4P7D - chains A and B of the 4 polymer chains in the assembly; structure by X-ray diffraction, 2.78 A resolution.

Chain A (and B):
Protein: Antitoxin HicB3
From: Yersinia pestis
Notes: chain B of this document is another copy of the same molecule, construct and numbering; everything in this record applies to it too
Reference sequence: Q0WBS6 (Q0WBS6_YERPE); residues 1-135 here = UniProt positions 1-135
Chain sequence (143 residues; each row starts with the number of its first residue):
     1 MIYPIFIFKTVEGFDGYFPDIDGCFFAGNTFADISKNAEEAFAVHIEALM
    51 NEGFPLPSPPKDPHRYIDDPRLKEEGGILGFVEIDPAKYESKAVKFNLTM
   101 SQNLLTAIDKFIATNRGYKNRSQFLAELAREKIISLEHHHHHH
Disordered / not traced: 136-143 (chain B: 138-143)
Construct notes: expression tag (136-143)
Modified / non-standard residues: Mse1 (selenomethionine; parent Met); Mse50 (selenomethionine; parent Met); Mse100 (selenomethionine; parent Met)
What the authors report for this chain:
  - self-association interface (contacts with another copy of this molecule): F31, Y66, I78, F81

Interface between chain A and chain B:
Pairs across the interface (90; chain A residue first):
  K36(A) - T114(B)
  N37(A) - T114(B)
  E39(A) - K110(B)  salt bridge
  E40(A) - K110(B)
  E40(A) - F111(B)
  E40(A) - T114(B)
  A43(A) - A107(B)
  I46(A) - N103(B)
  E47(A) - N103(B)  hydrogen bond
  Mse50(A) - N103(B)
  A87(A) - Q102(B)
  K88(A) - Q102(B)
  K88(A) - N103(B)
  K88(A) - T106(B)  hydrogen bond (backbone-side chain)
  Y89(A) - N103(B)
  Y89(A) - T106(B)
  Y89(A) - K110(B)
  E90(A) - Q102(B)
  E90(A) - N103(B)  hydrogen bond (backbone-backbone)
  S91(A) - S101(B)
  K92(A) - S101(B)
  K92(A) - Q102(B)  hydrogen bond (backbone-backbone)
  A93(A) - T99(B)
  A93(A) - Mse100(B)
  V94(A) - T99(B)
  V94(A) - Mse100(B)  hydrogen bond (backbone-backbone)
  V94(A) - S101(B)
  V94(A) - Q102(B)
  V94(A) - L105(B)  hydrophobic
  K95(A) - N97(B)
  K95(A) - L98(B)
  F96(A) - F96(B)
  F96(A) - N97(B)
  F96(A) - L98(B)  hydrogen bond (backbone-backbone)
  F96(A) - Mse100(B)  hydrophobic
  F96(A) - L105(B)  hydrophobic
  N97(A) - K95(B)
  N97(A) - F96(B)  hydrogen bond (side chain-backbone)
  N97(A) - N97(B)  hydrogen bond
  L98(A) - V94(B)
  L98(A) - K95(B)
  L98(A) - F96(B)  hydrogen bond (backbone-backbone)
  L98(A) - L98(B)  hydrophobic
  L98(A) - R121(B)
  L98(A) - S122(B)
  L98(A) - L125(B)  hydrophobic
  T99(A) - A93(B)
  T99(A) - V94(B)
  T99(A) - K95(B)  hydrogen bond
  T99(A) - S122(B)  hydrogen bond (backbone-side chain)
  Mse100(A) - A93(B)
  Mse100(A) - V94(B)  hydrogen bond (backbone-backbone)
  Mse100(A) - F96(B)  hydrophobic
  S101(A) - E90(B)  hydrogen bond
  S101(A) - K92(B)
  Q102(A) - K92(B)  hydrogen bond (backbone-backbone)
  Q102(A) - V94(B)
  N103(A) - Mse50(B)
  N103(A) - G53(B)
  N103(A) - F54(B)  hydrogen bond (side chain-backbone)
  N103(A) - E90(B)
  N103(A) - S91(B)  hydrogen bond
  L104(A) - A126(B)  hydrophobic
  L105(A) - V94(B)  hydrophobic
  L105(A) - F96(B)  hydrophobic
  A107(A) - P55(B)  hydrophobic
  A107(A) - I133(B)
  I108(A) - A129(B)  hydrophobic
  I108(A) - I133(B)
  K110(A) - F54(B)
  F111(A) - I133(B)  hydrophobic
  Y118(A) - K132(B)  hydrogen bond
  R121(A) - F96(B)
  R121(A) - L98(B)
  S122(A) - L98(B)
  S122(A) - T99(B)  hydrogen bond (side chain-backbone)
  S122(A) - Mse100(B)
  L125(A) - L98(B)  hydrophobic
  A126(A) - Mse100(B)
  A126(A) - L104(B)  hydrophobic
  L128(A) - L128(B)
  L128(A) - A129(B)  hydrophobic
  L128(A) - K132(B)
  A129(A) - I108(B)  hydrophobic
  A129(A) - L128(B)  hydrophobic
  R130(A) - L104(B)
  K132(A) - Y118(B)  hydrogen bond
  K132(A) - L128(B)
  I133(A) - A107(B)  hydrophobic
  I133(A) - F111(B)  hydrophobic
Also at the interface, not in a pair above, chain A (43 interface residues in all): V44, T106
Also at the interface, not in a pair above, chain B (37 interface residues in all): F124, R130

In short:
Chain A and chain B form an interface of 43 and 37 residues respectively, with 19 hydrogen bonds and 1 salt
bridge. Polar contacts include E39(A)-K110(B), E47(A)-N103(B) and K88(A)-T106(B). The paper reports a
self-association interface involving F31(A), Y66(A) and I78(A) among others.
Chain A and chain B are both Antitoxin HicB3 (Yersinia pestis); the structure, Antitoxin HicB3 crystal
structure, was determined by X-ray diffraction together with 4P78 from the same study.
